7JHD - chains A and C of the 4 polymer chains in the assembly; structure by X-ray diffraction, 2.40 A resolution.

[Chain A]
Name: Estrogen receptor
Source organism: Homo sapiens
UniProtKB: P03372 (ESR1_HUMAN); residue numbers follow UniProt; this construct covers 305-554
Amino-acid sequence (251 residues; each row starts with the number of its first residue):
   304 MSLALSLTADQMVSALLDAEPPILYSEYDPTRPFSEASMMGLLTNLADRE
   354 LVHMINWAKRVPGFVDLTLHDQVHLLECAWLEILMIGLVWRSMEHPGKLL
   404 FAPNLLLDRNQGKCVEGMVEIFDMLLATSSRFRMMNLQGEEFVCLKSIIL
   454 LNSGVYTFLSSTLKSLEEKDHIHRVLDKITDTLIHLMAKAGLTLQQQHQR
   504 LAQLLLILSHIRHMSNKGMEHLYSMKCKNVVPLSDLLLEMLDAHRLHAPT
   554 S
Not modelled in the structure: 304-306, 331-336, 461-472, 549-554
Construct notes: initiating methionine (304); engineered mutation Ser-537 (Tyr in P03372)
Residues lining bound ligands: V9J (3-(4-fluorophenyl)-2-(4-hydroxyphenoxy)-1-benzothiophene-6-ol): Met-343, Leu-346, Thr-347, Leu-349, Ala-350, Glu-353, Trp-383, Leu-384, Leu-387, Met-388, Leu-391, Arg-394, Phe-404, Met-421, Ile-424, Phe-425, Gly-521, His-524, Leu-525, Leu-540
Reported in the primary citation:
  - binding site for V9J: Glu-353, Arg-394, Phe-404, His-524
  - contacts within the chain: Asp-351/Leu-539 (backbone contact), Asp-351/Leu-540 (backbone contact), Asp-351/Ser-537 (hydrogen bond)
  - disease-associated variants - Y537S: increased signaling (citing earlier work)

[Chain C]
Name: Nuclear receptor coactivator 2
Source organism: Homo sapiens
UniProtKB: Q15596 (NCOA2_HUMAN); residues 178-190 here correspond to UniProt positions 686-698 (UniProt number = residue number + 508)
Amino-acid sequence (13 residues; row label = number of the first residue in the row):
   178 KHKILHRLLQDSS
Not modelled in the structure: 178-179, 188-190

[How chain A and chain C interact]
Pairs across the interface - 18 pairs, chain A then chain C:
  Ile-358(A) / Leu-182(C)  hydrophobic
  Ile-358(A) / Leu-185(C)
  Ile-358(A) / Leu-186(C)  hydrophobic
  Lys-362(A) / Leu-185(C)
  Leu-372(A) / His-183(C)
  Leu-372(A) / Gln-187(C)
  Gln-375(A) / Leu-186(C)
  Val-376(A) / Leu-182(C)  hydrophobic
  Val-376(A) / His-183(C)
  Val-376(A) / Leu-186(C)  hydrophobic
  Leu-379(A) / Leu-186(C)  hydrophobic
  Glu-380(A) / Leu-182(C)
  Asp-538(A) / Ile-181(C)
  Leu-539(A) / Ile-181(C)
  Glu-542(A) / Lys-180(C)
  Glu-542(A) / Ile-181(C)  hydrogen bond (side chain-backbone)
  Glu-542(A) / Leu-182(C)
  Met-543(A) / Leu-182(C)  hydrophobic
Other interface residues (no listed pair), chain A (12 interface residues in all): Phe-367

[Overview]
12 residues of chain A and 7 residues of chain C are in contact, with 1 hydrogen bond. The hydrogen-bonded
pair is Glu-542(A)/Ile-181(C). Bound to chain A: compound V9J. From the paper: a binding site for V9J at
Glu-353(A), Arg-394(A) and Phe-404(A) among others; Y537S of chain A increases signaling.
Here chain A is Estrogen receptor and chain C is Nuclear receptor coactivator 2, both from Homo sapiens. Entry
7JHD (Estrogen Receptor Alpha Ligand Binding Domain Y537S in Complex with TTC-352 and GRIP Peptide) was
determined by X-ray diffraction.
